6XZP - chains CP1 and GP1 of the 8 polymer chains in the assembly; structure by electron microscopy, 3.30 A resolution.

[Chain CP1]
Name: Polymerase basic protein 2
Source organism: Influenza C virus (strain C/Johannesburg/1/1966)
UniProt: Q9IMP3 (PB2_INCJH); residue numbers follow UniProt; this construct covers 1-774
Chain sequence (920 residues; row label = number of the first residue in the row):
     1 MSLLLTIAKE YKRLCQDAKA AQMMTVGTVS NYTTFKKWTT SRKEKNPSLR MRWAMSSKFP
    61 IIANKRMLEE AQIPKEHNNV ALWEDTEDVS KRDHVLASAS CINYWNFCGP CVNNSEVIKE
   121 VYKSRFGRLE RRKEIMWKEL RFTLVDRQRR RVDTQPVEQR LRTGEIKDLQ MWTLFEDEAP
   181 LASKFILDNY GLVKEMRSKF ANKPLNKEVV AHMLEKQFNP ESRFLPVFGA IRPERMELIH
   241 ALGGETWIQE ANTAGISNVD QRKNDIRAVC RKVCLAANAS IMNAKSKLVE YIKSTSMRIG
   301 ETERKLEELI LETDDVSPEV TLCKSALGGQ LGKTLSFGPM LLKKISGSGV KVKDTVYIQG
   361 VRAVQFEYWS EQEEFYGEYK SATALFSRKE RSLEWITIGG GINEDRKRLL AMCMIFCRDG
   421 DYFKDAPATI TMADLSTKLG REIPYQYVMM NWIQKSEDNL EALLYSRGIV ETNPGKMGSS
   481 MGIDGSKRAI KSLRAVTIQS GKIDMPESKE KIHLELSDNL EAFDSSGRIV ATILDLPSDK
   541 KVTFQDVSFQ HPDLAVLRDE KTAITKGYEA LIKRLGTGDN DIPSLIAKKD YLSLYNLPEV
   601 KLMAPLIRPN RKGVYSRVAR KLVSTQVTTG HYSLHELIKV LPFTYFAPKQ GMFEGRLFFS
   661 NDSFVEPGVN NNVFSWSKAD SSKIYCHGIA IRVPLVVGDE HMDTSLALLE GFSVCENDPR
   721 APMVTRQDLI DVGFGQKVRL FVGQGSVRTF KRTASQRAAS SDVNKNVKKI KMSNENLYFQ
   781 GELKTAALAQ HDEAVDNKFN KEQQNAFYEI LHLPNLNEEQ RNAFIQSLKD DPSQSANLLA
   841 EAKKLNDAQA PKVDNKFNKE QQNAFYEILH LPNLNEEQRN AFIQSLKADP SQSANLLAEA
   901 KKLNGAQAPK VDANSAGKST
Disordered / not traced: 773-920
Sequence notes: expression tag (775-920)

[Chain GP1]
Name: LRRcap domain-containing protein
Source organism: Gallus gallus
UniProt: A0A1D5P3M1 (A0A1D5P3M1_CHICK); numbering as in UniProt (aligned over 1-281)
Chain sequence (295 residues; numbered -13 to 281; the number before each row is that of its first residue; numbers below 1 keep their minus sign (His-13 is residue -13)):
   -13 HHHHHHLEVL FQGPMDMKKR IHLELRNRTP SDVKELVLDN CRSYEGKIEG LTDEFEELEF
    47 LSTINVGLAS VANLPKLNKL KKLELSDNRV SGGLEVLAEK CPNLTHLNLS GNKIKDLGTI
   107 EPLKKLENLK SLDLFNCEVT NLNDYRENVF KLLPQLTYLD GYDRDDKEAP DSDAEGYVEG
   167 LDDEEEDEDV LSLVKDRDDK EAPDSDAEGY VEGLDDEEED EDEEEYDDDA QVVEDEEDEE
   227 EEEEGEEEDV SGEEEEDEEG YNDGDVDDDE DEEEPDEERG QKRKREPEDE GDEDD
Disordered / not traced: -13 to 0, 159-281
Sequence notes: expression tag (-13 to 0)

[How chain CP1 and chain GP1 interact]
Residue-residue contacts (8; chain CP1 residue first):
  Ser198(CP1) - Arg28(GP1)  hydrogen bond (backbone-side chain)
  Ala201(CP1) - Arg28(GP1)
  Asn202(CP1) - Arg28(GP1)
  His631(CP1) - Glu10(GP1)  salt bridge
  Lys678(CP1) - Asn51(GP1)
  Glu700(CP1) - Arg6(GP1)
  Glu700(CP1) - Asn26(GP1)  hydrogen bond
  His701(CP1) - Asn26(GP1)
Other interface residues (no listed pair), chain CP1 (9 interface residues in all): Asn113, Asp703
Other interface residues (no listed pair), chain GP1 (8 interface residues in all): Met1, Val23, Glu31

[Summary]
The interface between chain CP1 and chain GP1 involves 9 residues on one side and 8 on the other; the contacts
include 2 hydrogen bonds and 1 salt bridge. Polar pairs include His631(CP1)-Glu10(GP1), Ser198(CP1)-Arg28(GP1)
and Glu700(CP1)-Asn26(GP1).
Chain CP1 is Polymerase basic protein 2 (Influenza C virus (strain C/Johannesburg/1/1966)) and chain GP1 is
LRRcap domain-containing protein (Gallus gallus); the structure, Influenza C virus polymerase in complex with
chicken ANP32A - Subclass 4, was determined by electron microscopy (same publication as 6XZD, 6XZG, 6XZQ, 6XZR
and 6Y0C).
